PDB entry 6ATZ | X-ray diffraction, 2.70 A resolution | chains A and E of the 3 polymer chains in the assembly

Chain A:
Protein: HLA class II histocompatibility antigen, DR alpha chain
From: Homo sapiens
UniProtKB: P01903 (DRA_HUMAN); residues 4-180 here correspond to UniProt positions 29-205 (UniProt number = residue number + 25)
Amino-acid sequence (177 residues; row label = number of the first residue in the row):
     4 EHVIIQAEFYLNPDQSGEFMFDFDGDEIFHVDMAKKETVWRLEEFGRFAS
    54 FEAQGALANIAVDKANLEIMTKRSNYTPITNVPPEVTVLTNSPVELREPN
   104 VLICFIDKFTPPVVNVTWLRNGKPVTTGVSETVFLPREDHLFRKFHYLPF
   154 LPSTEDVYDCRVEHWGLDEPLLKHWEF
Disulfide bonds: Cys107-Cys163
Covalent attachments: N-acetylglucosamine (NAG) linked to Asn78, Asn118
UniProt features mapped onto this chain:
  - region: Glu179, Phe180 (Connecting peptide)
  - site: Gln9 (Self- and pathogen-derived peptide antigen), Gly49 (Self-peptide antigen), Phe51 (Self- and pathogen-derived peptide antigen), Ala52 (Self-peptide antigen), Ser53 (Self- and pathogen-derived peptide antigen), Glu55 (Pathogen-derived peptide antigen), Asn62 (Self- and pathogen-derived peptide antigen), Asn69 (Pathogen-derived peptide antigen), Arg76 (Self- and pathogen-derived peptide antigen)
  - glycosylation (N-linked (GlcNAc...) asparagine): Asn78, Asn118

Chain E:
Protein: Fibrinogen beta chain
Amino-acid sequence (12 residues; row label = number of the first residue in the row; numbering starts at 0):
     0 GGYRARPAKAAT
Modified / non-standard residues: Arg5 (citrulline; CIR)

Interface between chain A and chain E:
Pairs across the interface (28; chain A residue first):
  Gln9(A) - Ala4(E)
  Gln9(A) - Arg5(E)  hydrogen bond (side chain-backbone)
  Glu11(A) - Ala7(E)
  Phe22(A) - Ala4(E)  hydrophobic
  Phe24(A) - Arg3(E)
  Ile31(A) - Tyr2(E)
  Phe32(A) - Tyr2(E)  hydrophobic
  Trp43(A) - Tyr2(E)  hydrophobic
  Ala52(A) - Gly0(E)
  Ala52(A) - Tyr2(E)  hydrophobic
  Ser53(A) - Gly0(E)  hydrogen bond (side chain-backbone)
  Ser53(A) - Gly1(E)
  Ser53(A) - Tyr2(E)  hydrogen bond (backbone-backbone)
  Phe54(A) - Tyr2(E)
  Phe54(A) - Ala4(E)
  Asn62(A) - Arg5(E)  hydrogen bond (side chain-backbone)
  Asn62(A) - Pro6(E)
  Asn62(A) - Ala7(E)  hydrogen bond (side chain-backbone)
  Val65(A) - Ala7(E)
  Val65(A) - Lys8(E)
  Val65(A) - Ala9(E)
  Asp66(A) - Ala7(E)
  Asn69(A) - Lys8(E)  hydrogen bond (side chain-backbone)
  Asn69(A) - Ala9(E)
  Asn69(A) - Ala10(E)  hydrogen bond (side chain-backbone)
  Ile72(A) - Ala10(E)
  Ile72(A) - Thr11(E)
  Arg76(A) - Thr11(E)  hydrogen bond

In short:
The interface between chain A and chain E involves 16 residues on one side and 12 on the other, with 8
hydrogen bonds. Polar contacts include Gln9(A)-Arg5(E), Ser53(A)-Gly0(E) and Asn62(A)-Arg5(E).
N-acetylglucosamine is covalently linked to Asn78(A) and Asn118(A).
Chain A is HLA class II histocompatibility antigen, DR alpha chain (Homo sapiens) and chain E is Fibrinogen
beta chain; the structure, HLA-DRB1*1402 in complex with citrullinated fibrinogen peptide, was determined by
X-ray diffraction, deposited together with 6ATF and 6ATI.
